PDB entry 1BAN | X-ray diffraction, 2.20 A resolution | chain A

[Chain A]
Protein: Barnase
From: Bacillus amyloliquefaciens
Notes: EC 3.1.27.-
Reference sequence: P00648 (RNBR_BACAM); residues 1-110 here correspond to UniProt positions 48-157 (UniProt number = residue number + 47)
Sequence (110 residues; numbered 1 to 110; the number before each row is that of its first residue):
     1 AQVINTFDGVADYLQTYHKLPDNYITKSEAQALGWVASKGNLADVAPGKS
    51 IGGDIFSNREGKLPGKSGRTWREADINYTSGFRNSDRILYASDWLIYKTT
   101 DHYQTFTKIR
Disordered / not traced: 1-2
Differences from the reference sequence: conflict Ala91 (Ser138 in P00648)
Curated features (UniProtKB/Swiss-Prot):
  - active site: Glu73 (Proton acceptor), His102 (Proton donor)

[Overview]
Curated annotation (UniProt) lists active-site residues Glu73 and His102.
Chain A is Barnase (Bacillus amyloliquefaciens); the structure, The contribution of buried hydrogen bonds to
protein stability: the crystal structures of two barnase mutants, was determined by X-ray diffraction together
with 1BNS and 1BAO from the same study.
